3L3D - chains A and C of the 3 polymer chains in the assembly; structure by X-ray diffraction, 1.80 A resolution.

Chain A:
Molecule: HLA class I histocompatibility antigen, B-44 alpha chain
From: Homo sapiens
Notes: fragment: extracellular domains
UniProtKB: P30481 (1B44_HUMAN); residues 1-276 here correspond to UniProt positions 25-300 (UniProt number = residue number + 24)
Sequence (276 residues; row label = number of the first residue in the row):
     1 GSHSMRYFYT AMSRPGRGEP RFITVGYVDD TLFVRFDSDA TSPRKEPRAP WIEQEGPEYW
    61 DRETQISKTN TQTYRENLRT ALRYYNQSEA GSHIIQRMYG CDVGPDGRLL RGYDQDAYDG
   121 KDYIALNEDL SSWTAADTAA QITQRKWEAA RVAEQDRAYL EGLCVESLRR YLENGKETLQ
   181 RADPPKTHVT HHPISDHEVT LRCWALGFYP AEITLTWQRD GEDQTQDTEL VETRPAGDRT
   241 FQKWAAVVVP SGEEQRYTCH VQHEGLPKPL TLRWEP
Disulfide bonds: Cys101-Cys164, Cys203-Cys259

Chain C:
Molecule: peptide from HLA-DPA1 protein
UniProtKB: Q95HB9 (Q95HB9_HUMAN); residues 1-9 here correspond to UniProt positions 77-85 (UniProt number = residue number + 76)
Sequence (9 residues; row label = number of the first residue in the row):
     1 EEAGRAFSF
Construct notes: engineered mutation Ala3 (Phe79 in Q95HB9)

Chain A / chain C interface:
Contacting residue pairs (47; chain A residue first):
  Met5(A) - Glu1(C)
  Tyr7(A) - Glu1(C)  hydrogen bond (side chain-backbone)
  Tyr7(A) - Glu2(C)
  Tyr9(A) - Glu2(C)  hydrogen bond
  Thr24(A) - Glu2(C)
  Lys45(A) - Glu2(C)  salt bridge
  Tyr59(A) - Glu1(C)
  Arg62(A) - Glu1(C)  salt bridge
  Glu63(A) - Glu1(C)
  Glu63(A) - Glu2(C)  hydrogen bond (side chain-backbone)
  Ile66(A) - Ala3(C)
  Ile66(A) - Gly4(C)
  Ser67(A) - Glu2(C)
  Asn70(A) - Glu2(C)
  Asn70(A) - Arg5(C)
  Asn70(A) - Ala6(C)  hydrogen bond (side chain-backbone)
  Thr73(A) - Phe7(C)
  Tyr74(A) - Ala6(C)  hydrophobic
  Glu76(A) - Ser8(C)  hydrogen bond
  Asn77(A) - Phe7(C)  hydrogen bond (side chain-backbone)
  Asn77(A) - Ser8(C)
  Asn77(A) - Phe9(C)  hydrogen bond (side chain-backbone)
  Thr80(A) - Phe9(C)
  Tyr84(A) - Phe9(C)  hydrogen bond (side chain-backbone)
  Ile95(A) - Phe9(C)  hydrophobic
  Arg97(A) - Ala6(C)
  Tyr99(A) - Glu2(C)  hydrogen bond
  Tyr99(A) - Ala3(C)  hydrogen bond (side chain-backbone)
  Asp116(A) - Phe9(C)
  Tyr123(A) - Phe9(C)  hydrophobic
  Thr143(A) - Phe9(C)  hydrogen bond (side chain-backbone)
  Lys146(A) - Ser8(C)
  Lys146(A) - Phe9(C)  hydrogen bond (side chain-backbone)
  Trp147(A) - Phe7(C)
  Trp147(A) - Ser8(C)  hydrogen bond (side chain-backbone)
  Trp147(A) - Phe9(C)  hydrophobic
  Val152(A) - Phe7(C)  hydrophobic
  Gln155(A) - Phe7(C)
  Asp156(A) - Phe7(C)
  Tyr159(A) - Glu1(C)  hydrogen bond (side chain-backbone)
  Tyr159(A) - Glu2(C)
  Tyr159(A) - Ala3(C)
  Leu163(A) - Glu1(C)
  Leu163(A) - Glu2(C)
  Ser167(A) - Glu1(C)  hydrogen bond (side chain-backbone)
  Arg170(A) - Glu1(C)  salt bridge
  Tyr171(A) - Glu1(C)  hydrogen bond (side chain-backbone)

Summary:
The interface between chain A and chain C involves 33 residues on one side and 9 on the other; the contacts
include 16 hydrogen bonds and 3 salt bridges. Polar pairs include Lys45(A)-Glu2(C), Arg62(A)-Glu1(C) and
Arg170(A)-Glu1(C).
Chain A is HLA class I histocompatibility antigen, B-44 alpha chain (Homo sapiens) and chain C is peptide from
HLA-DPA1 protein; the structure, Crystal structure of HLA-B*4402 in complex with the F3A mutant of a
self-peptide derived from DPA*0201, was determined by X-ray diffraction together with 3L3G, 3L3H, 3L3I, 3L3J
and 3L3K from the same study.
